9OGT - chains G and I of the 18 polymer chains in the assembly; structure by electron microscopy, 3.00 A resolution.

Chain G:
Name: PGT122 Fab heavy chain
From: Homo sapiens
Notes: antibody fragment or engineered binder
Sequence (235 residues; row label = number of the first residue in the row; a row labelled like 82A-82C holds insertion residues (82A, then the next letters in order)):
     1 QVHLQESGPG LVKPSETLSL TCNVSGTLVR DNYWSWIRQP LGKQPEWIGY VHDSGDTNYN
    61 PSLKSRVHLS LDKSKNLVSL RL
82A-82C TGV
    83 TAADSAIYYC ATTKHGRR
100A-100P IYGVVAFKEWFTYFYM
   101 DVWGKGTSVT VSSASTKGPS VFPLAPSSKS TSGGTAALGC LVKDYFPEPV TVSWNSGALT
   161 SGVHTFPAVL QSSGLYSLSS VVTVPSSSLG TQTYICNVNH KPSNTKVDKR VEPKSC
Not modelled in the structure: 114-216
Cystine bridges: Cys22-Cys92

Chain I:
Name: PGT122 Fab light chain
From: Homo sapiens
Notes: antibody fragment or engineered binder
Sequence (211 residues; each row starts with the number of its first residue; note: 4 numbers in that range are skipped by the numbering (no residue carries them; nothing is unmodelled there); a row labelled like 66A-66C holds insertion residues (66A, then the next letters in order)):
     5 TF
    11 VSVAPGQTAR ITCGEESLGS RSVIWYQQRP GQAPSLIIYN NNDRPSGIPD RFSGSP
66A-66C GST
    67 FGTTATLTIT SVEAGDEADY YCHIWDSRR
95A-95C PTN
    96 WVFGEGTTLI V
  106A L
   107 SQPKAAPSVT LFPPSSEELQ ANKATLVCLI SDFYPGAVTV AWKADSSPVK AGVETTTPSK
   167 QSNNKYAASS YLSLTPEQWK SHKSYSCQVT HEGSTVEKTV APTECS
Not modelled in the structure: 108-212
Cystine bridges: Cys23-Cys88

Interface between chain G and chain I:
Residue-residue contacts - 45 pairs, chain G then chain I:
  Gln39(G) - Gln38(I)  hydrogen bond
  Gln39(G) - Tyr87(I)  hydrogen bond
  Gln44(G) - Phe98(I)  hydrogen bond (side chain-backbone)
  Gln44(G) - Gly99(I)
  Gln44(G) - Glu100(I)
  Pro45(G) - Tyr87(I)
  Pro45(G) - Phe98(I)  hydrogen bond (backbone-backbone)
  Glu46(G) - Trp96(I)
  Glu46(G) - Val97(I)
  Trp47(G) - His89(I)
  Trp47(G) - Trp91(I)  hydrophobic
  Trp47(G) - Thr95B(I)
  Trp47(G) - Trp96(I)  hydrogen bond (backbone-backbone)
  Asn58(G) - Trp96(I)
  Tyr59(G) - Trp96(I)
  Asn60(G) - Trp96(I)  hydrogen bond (side chain-backbone)
  Pro61(G) - Trp96(I)
  Tyr91(G) - Gln38(I)
  Tyr91(G) - Ala43(I)  hydrophobic
  Tyr91(G) - Pro44(I)
  Arg100(G) - Ser30(I)
  Arg100(G) - Arg31(I)
  Arg100(G) - Asn50(I)
  Tyr100B(G) - Ser30(I)
  Tyr100B(G) - Ser93(I)
  Phe100K(G) - Ser30(I)
  Phe100K(G) - Trp91(I)
  Phe100K(G) - Ser93(I)
  Thr100L(G) - Trp91(I)
  Tyr100M(G) - Ser32(I)
  Tyr100M(G) - Asn50(I)  hydrogen bond
  Tyr100M(G) - Trp91(I)  hydrophobic
  Phe100N(G) - Ile34(I)
  Phe100N(G) - His89(I)
  Phe100N(G) - Trp91(I)
  Tyr100O(G) - Ile34(I)  hydrophobic
  Tyr100O(G) - Tyr36(I)
  Tyr100O(G) - Leu46(I)  hydrophobic
  Tyr100O(G) - Tyr49(I)  hydrophobic
  Met100P(G) - Tyr36(I)  hydrogen bond (backbone-side chain)
  Met100P(G) - Leu46(I)
  Met100P(G) - Phe98(I)  hydrophobic
  Trp103(G) - Pro44(I)
  Gly104(G) - Ala43(I)
  Lys105(G) - Ala43(I)
Other interface residues (no listed pair), chain G (24 interface residues in all): Lys43, Gly49, Tyr50
Other interface residues (no listed pair), chain I (27 interface residues in all): Gln42, Ser45, Asn51, Gly66A, Ser66B, Asn95C

In short:
24 residues of chain G face 27 of chain I across their interface, with 8 hydrogen bonds. Polar pairs include
Gln39(G)-Gln38(I), Gln39(G)-Tyr87(I) and Gln44(G)-Phe98(I).
Chain G is PGT122 Fab heavy chain and chain I is PGT122 Fab light chain, both from Homo sapiens; the
structure, HIV-1 Env BG505 SOSIP.664-His in complex with PGT122 and 3BNC117 Fabs, was determined by electron
microscopy (same publication as 9OGU).
